Entry 8P8G (X-ray diffraction, 1.55 A resolution); this record covers chains A and D of the 4 polymer chains in the assembly.

Chain A:
Protein: Nitrogenase protein alpha chain
From: Azotobacter vinelandii DJ
UniProtKB: C1DGZ7 (C1DGZ7_AZOVD); residues 3-492 here = UniProt positions 3-492
Amino-acid sequence (500 residues; numbered -7 to 492; the number before each row is that of its first residue; numbers below 1 keep their minus sign (Met-7 is residue -7)):
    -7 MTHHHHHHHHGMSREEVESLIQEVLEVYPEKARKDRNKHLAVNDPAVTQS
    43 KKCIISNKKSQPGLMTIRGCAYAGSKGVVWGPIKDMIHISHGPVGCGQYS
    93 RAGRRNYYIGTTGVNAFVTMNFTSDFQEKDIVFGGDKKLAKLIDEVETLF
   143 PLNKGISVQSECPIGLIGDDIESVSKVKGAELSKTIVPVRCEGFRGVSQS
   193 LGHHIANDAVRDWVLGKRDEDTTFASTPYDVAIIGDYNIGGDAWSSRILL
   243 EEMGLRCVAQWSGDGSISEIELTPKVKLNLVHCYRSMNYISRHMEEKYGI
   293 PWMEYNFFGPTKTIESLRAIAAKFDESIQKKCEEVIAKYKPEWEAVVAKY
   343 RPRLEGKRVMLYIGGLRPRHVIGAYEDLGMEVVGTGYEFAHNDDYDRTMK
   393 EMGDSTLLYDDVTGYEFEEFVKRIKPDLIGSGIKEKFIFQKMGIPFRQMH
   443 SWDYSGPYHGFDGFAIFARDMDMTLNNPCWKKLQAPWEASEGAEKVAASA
Unresolved in the structure: -7 to 3, 481-492
Differences from the reference sequence: initiating methionine (-7); expression tag (-6 to 2)
Ion coordination: fe(8)-S(7) cluster, oxidized Fe: Cys62, Cys88, Cys154 (shared with 4 residues of chain B); fe(8)-S(7) cluster Fe: Cys62, Cys88, Cys154 (shared with 3 residues of chain B); Fe ion near Cys275 (its only coordinating residue here)
Ligand contacts:
  - fe(8)-S(7) cluster, oxidized / fe(8)-S(7) cluster: Cys62, Tyr64, Pro85, Val86, Gly87, Cys88, Tyr91, Glu153, Cys154, Gly185
  - 3-hydroxy-3-carboxy-adipic acid (HCA): Ala65, Gly95, Arg96, Gln191, Gly424, Ile425, Lys426, Gln440, His442
  - ICS (iron-sulfur-molybdenum cluster with interstitial carbon): Val70, Arg96, His195, Tyr229, Ile231, Cys275, Arg277, Ser278, Ile355, Gly356, Gly357, Leu358, Arg359, Pro360, Phe381, Met441, His442

Chain D:
Protein: Nitrogenase molybdenum-iron protein beta chain
From: Azotobacter vinelandii DJ
Notes: EC 1.18.6.1
UniProtKB: C1DGZ8 (C1DGZ8_AZOVD); residue numbers follow UniProt; this construct covers 1-523
Amino-acid sequence (523 residues; numbered 1 to 523; the number before each row is that of its first residue):
     1 MSQQVDKIKASYPLFLDQDYKDMLAKKRDGFEEKYPQDKIDEVFQWTTTK
    51 EYQELNFQREALTVNPAKACQPLGAVLCALGFEKTMPYVHGSQGCVAYFR
   101 SYFNRHFREPVSCVSDSMTEDAAVFGGQQNMKDGLQNCKATYKPDMIAVS
   151 TTCMAEVIGDDLNAFINNSKKEGFIPDEFPVPFAHTPSFVGSHVTGWDNM
   201 FEGIARYFTLKSMDDKVVGSNKKINIVPGFETYLGNFRVIKRMLSEMGVG
   251 YSLLSDPEEVLDTPADGQFRMYAGGTTQEEMKDAPNALNTVLLQPWHLEK
   301 TKKFVEGTWKHEVPKLNIPMGLDWTDEFLMKVSEISGQPIPASLTKERGR
   351 LVGMMTGSHTWLHGKRFALWGDPDFVMGLVKFLLELGCEPVHILCHNGNK
   401 RWKKAVDAILAASPYGKNATVYIGKDLWHLRSLVFTDKPDFMIGNSYGKF
   451 IQRDTLHKGKEFEVPLIRIGFPIFDRHHLHRSTTLGYEGAMQILTTLVNS
   501 ILERLDEETRGMQATDYNHDLVR
Unresolved in the structure: 1
Differences from the reference sequence: engineered mutation Gly353 (Asp in C1DGZ8), Gly357 (Asp in C1DGZ8)
Ion coordination: fe(8)-S(7) cluster, oxidized Fe: Cys70, Cys95, Cys153, Ser188 (shared with 3 residues of chain C); fe(8)-S(7) cluster Fe: Cys70, Cys95, Cys153 (shared with 3 residues of chain C)
Ligand contacts:
  - fe(8)-S(7) cluster, oxidized / fe(8)-S(7) cluster: Cys70, Pro72, Ser92, Gly94, Cys95, Tyr98, Phe99, Thr152, Cys153, Ser188
  - 1,4-diethylene dioxide (DIO): Asn399, Lys400, Arg401

Chain A / chain D interface:
Residue-residue contacts (45; chain A residue first):
  Arg93(A) - Leu521(D)
  Ala94(A) - Leu521(D)  hydrophobic
  Arg97(A) - Asp520(D)  salt bridge
  Tyr99(A) - Tyr517(D)
  Tyr99(A) - Asn518(D)  hydrogen bond
  Tyr99(A) - Asp520(D)  hydrogen bond
  Tyr100(A) - Tyr517(D)
  Gly102(A) - Gln513(D)
  Thr103(A) - Met512(D)
  Thr103(A) - Gln513(D)  hydrogen bond
  Thr104(A) - Met512(D)
  Gln432(A) - Thr356(D)
  Arg439(A) - Thr360(D)
  Tyr446(A) - Trp361(D)  hydrophobic
  Tyr446(A) - Val522(D)
  Tyr446(A) - Arg523(D)
  Met465(A) - His359(D)
  Met465(A) - Thr360(D)
  Met465(A) - His363(D)
  Thr466(A) - His359(D)  hydrogen bond
  Thr466(A) - Thr360(D)
  Asn469(A) - His359(D)
  Asn469(A) - His363(D)
  Pro470(A) - Glu385(D)
  Pro470(A) - Tyr415(D)
  Cys471(A) - Thr356(D)
  Trp472(A) - Thr356(D)
  Lys474(A) - Leu322(D)
  Lys474(A) - Asp323(D)  salt bridge
  Lys474(A) - Arg348(D)  hydrogen bond (backbone-side chain)
  Lys474(A) - Val352(D)
  Leu475(A) - Arg348(D)
  Leu475(A) - Val352(D)  hydrophobic
  Gln476(A) - Arg348(D)
  Ala477(A) - Arg348(D)
  Pro478(A) - Asp326(D)
  Pro478(A) - Met330(D)  hydrophobic
  Pro478(A) - Arg348(D)
  Trp479(A) - Asp326(D)
  Trp479(A) - Met330(D)  hydrophobic
  Trp479(A) - Ile340(D)  hydrophobic
  Trp479(A) - Thr345(D)  hydrogen bond
  Trp479(A) - Arg348(D)
  Trp479(A) - Tyr487(D)
  Glu480(A) - Thr345(D)
Also at the interface, not in a pair above, chain A (27 interface residues in all): Ile101, Asn107, Trp236
Also at the interface, not in a pair above, chain D (29 interface residues in all): Met355, Gly357, Leu384, Gly387, Asp516

In short:
27 residues of chain A face 29 of chain D across their interface, with 6 hydrogen bonds and 2 salt bridges.
Polar contacts include Arg97(A)-Asp520(D), Lys474(A)-Asp323(D) and Tyr99(A)-Asn518(D). Chain A binds
3-hydroxy-3-carboxy-adipic acid, compound ICS and fe(8)-S(7) cluster, oxidized / fe(8)-S(7) cluster.
Here chain A is Nitrogenase protein alpha chain and chain D is Nitrogenase molybdenum-iron protein beta chain,
both from Azotobacter vinelandii DJ. Entry 8P8G (Nitrogenase MoFe protein from A. vinelandii beta double
mutant D353G/D357G) was determined by X-ray diffraction.
